PDB entry 8DCK | electron microscopy, 3.40 A resolution | chains A and F of the 12 polymer chains in the assembly

== Chain A (and F) ==
Molecule: Alpha-hemolysin translocation ATP-binding protein HlyB
Source organism: Escherichia coli CFT073
Notes: chain F of this document is another copy of the same molecule, construct and numbering; everything in this record applies to it too
UniProtKB: Q8FDZ8 (HLYB_ECOL6); numbering as in UniProt (aligned over 1-707)
Amino-acid sequence (707 residues; each row starts with the number of its first residue):
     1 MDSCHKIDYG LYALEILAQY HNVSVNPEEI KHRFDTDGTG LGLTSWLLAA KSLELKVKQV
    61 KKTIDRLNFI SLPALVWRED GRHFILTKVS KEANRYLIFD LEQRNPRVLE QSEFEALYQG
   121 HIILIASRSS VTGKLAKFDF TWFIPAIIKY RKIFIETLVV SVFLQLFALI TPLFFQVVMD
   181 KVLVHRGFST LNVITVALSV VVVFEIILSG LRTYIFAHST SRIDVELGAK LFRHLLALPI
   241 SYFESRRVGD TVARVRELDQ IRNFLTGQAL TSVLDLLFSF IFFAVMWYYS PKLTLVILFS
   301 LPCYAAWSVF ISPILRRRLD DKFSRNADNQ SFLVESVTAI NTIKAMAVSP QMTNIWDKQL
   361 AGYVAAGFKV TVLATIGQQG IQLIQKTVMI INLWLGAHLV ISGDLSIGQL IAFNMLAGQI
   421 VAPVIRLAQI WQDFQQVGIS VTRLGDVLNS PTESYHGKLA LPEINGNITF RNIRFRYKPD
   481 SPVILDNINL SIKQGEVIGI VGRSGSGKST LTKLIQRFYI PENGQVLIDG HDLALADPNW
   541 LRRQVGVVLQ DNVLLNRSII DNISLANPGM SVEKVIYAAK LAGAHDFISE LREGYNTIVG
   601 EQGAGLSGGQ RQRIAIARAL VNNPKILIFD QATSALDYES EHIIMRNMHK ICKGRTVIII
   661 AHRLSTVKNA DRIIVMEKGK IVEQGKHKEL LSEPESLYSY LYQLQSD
Unresolved in the structure: 1-7, 131-134, 703-707 (chain F: 1-136, 707)
Differences from the reference sequence: engineered mutation Q631 (Glu in Q8FDZ8)
Curated features (UniProtKB/Swiss-Prot):
  - active site: H83
  - binding site (ATP): G502 to S509
Ion coordination: Mg2+: S509, Q550 (together with ATP)
Small-molecule neighbours:
  - ATP (adenosine-5'-triphosphate), molecule 1: E244, Y477, K478, I484, R503, S504, G505, S506, G507, K508, S509, T510, Y519, Q550, Q631, H662
  - ATP, molecule 2: A604, G605, L606, S607, G608, G609, Q610

== How chain A and chain F interact ==
Contacting residue pairs - 7 pairs, chain A then chain F:
  N22(A) - P568(F)
  N22(A) - G569(F)
  K458(A) - N596(F)
  D532(A) - R592(F)
  A534(A) - R592(F)
  L535(A) - R592(F)
  L535(A) - E593(F)
Also at the interface, not in a pair above, chain A (9 interface residues in all): Q19, L459, Q525, G530
Also at the interface, not in a pair above, chain F (6 interface residues in all): S589

== Overview ==
Chain A and chain F form an interface of 9 and 6 residues respectively. Bound to chain A: ATP. The Mg2+ site
is built by S509(A) and Q550(A). UniProt lists active-site residue H83(A) and 8 ATP-binding residues on chain
A.
Both chains are Alpha-hemolysin translocation ATP-binding protein HlyB (Escherichia coli CFT073). Entry 8DCK
(Structure of hemolysin A secretion system HlyB/D complex, ATP-bound) was determined by electron microscopy
together with 7SGR from the same study.
